PDB entry 1P7O | X-ray diffraction, 2.30 A resolution | chains A and E of the 6 polymer chains in the assembly

== Chain A (and E) ==
Molecule: Phospholipase A2
Organism: Micropechis ikaheka
Notes: EC 3.1.1.4; chain E of this document is another copy of the same molecule, construct and numbering; everything in this record applies to it too
Sequence (124 residues; numbered 1 to 124; the number before each row is that of its first residue):
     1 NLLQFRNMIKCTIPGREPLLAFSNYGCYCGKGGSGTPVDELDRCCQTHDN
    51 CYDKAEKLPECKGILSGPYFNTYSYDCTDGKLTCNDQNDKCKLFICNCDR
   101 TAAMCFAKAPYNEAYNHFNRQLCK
Disulfides: C11-C77, C27-C123, C29-C45, C44-C105, C51-C98, C61-C91, C84-C96

== Chain A / chain E interface ==
Pairs across the interface (21; chain A residue first):
  E56(A) - G35(E)  hydrogen bond (side chain-backbone)
  E56(A) - T36(E)
  E56(A) - P37(E)
  E56(A) - Q46(E)
  C61(A) - T36(E)
  K62(A) - T36(E)
  K62(A) - P37(E)
  K62(A) - V38(E)
  K62(A) - D39(E)
  K62(A) - E40(E)
  G63(A) - P37(E)  hydrogen bond (backbone-backbone)
  G63(A) - V38(E)  hydrogen bond (backbone-backbone)
  I64(A) - Y115(E)
  S66(A) - T36(E)
  G67(A) - T36(E)
  G67(A) - K124(E)
  P68(A) - K124(E)
  Y69(A) - K124(E)  hydrogen bond (backbone-backbone)
  F70(A) - Q121(E)
  F70(A) - L122(E)
  F70(A) - K124(E)
Interface residues without a listed pair, chain A (12 interface residues in all): K57, L65
Interface residues without a listed pair, chain E (16 interface residues in all): Y28, S34, R43, F118, C123

== Summary ==
12 residues of chain A face 16 of chain E across their interface; the contacts include 4 hydrogen bonds. Among
the polar pairs are E56(A)-G35(E), Y69(A)-K124(E) and G63(A)-P37(E).
Chain A and chain E are both Phospholipase A2 (Micropechis ikaheka); the structure, Crystal structure of
phospholipase A2 (MIPLA4) from Micropechis ikaheka, was determined by X-ray diffraction, deposited together
with 1PWO and 1OZY.
